7XRE - chains D and E of the 6 polymer chains in the assembly; structure by X-ray diffraction, 2.76 A resolution.

== Chain D (and E) ==
Name: DgpA
From: human intestinal bacterium PUE
Notes: chain E of this document is another copy of the same molecule, construct and numbering; everything in this record applies to it too
UniProt: A0A3Q9WWX8 (A0A3Q9WWX8_9BACT); aligned to UniProt positions 1-366 over residues 1-366 (the alignment contains insertions or deletions, so no single offset holds)
Sequence (367 residues; each row starts with the number of its first residue; numbering starts at 0):
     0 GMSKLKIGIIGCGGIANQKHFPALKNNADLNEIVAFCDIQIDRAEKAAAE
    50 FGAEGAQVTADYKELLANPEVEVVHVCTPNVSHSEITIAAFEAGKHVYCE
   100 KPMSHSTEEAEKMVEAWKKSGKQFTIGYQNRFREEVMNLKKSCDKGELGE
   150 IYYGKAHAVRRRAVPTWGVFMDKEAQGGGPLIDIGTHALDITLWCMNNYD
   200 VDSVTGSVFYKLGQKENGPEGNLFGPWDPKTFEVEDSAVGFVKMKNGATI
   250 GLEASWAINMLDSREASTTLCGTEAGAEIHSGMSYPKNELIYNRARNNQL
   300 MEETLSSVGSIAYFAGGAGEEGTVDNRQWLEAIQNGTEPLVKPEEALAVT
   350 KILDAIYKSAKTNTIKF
Not modelled in the structure: 34, 314-318 (chain E: 34, 313-318)
Modified / non-standard residues: Mse1, Mse102, Mse112, Mse136, Mse170, Mse195, Mse243, Mse259, Mse282, Mse300 (selenomethionine; parent Met)
Sequence notes: expression tag (0)
Small-molecule neighbours: NAD (nicotinamide-adenine-dinucleotide): I9, G10, C11, G12, G13, I14, A15, K18, C36, D37, I38, Q39, R42, Y61, C76, T77, P78, N79, H82, E99, K100, P101, G126, Q128, W166, G167, V168, F169, Q175, D182, H186
What the authors report for this chain:
  - mutagenesis - K100A, R159A, D182A: decreased catalytic activity
  - mutagenesis - H186A: unchanged catalytic activity

== Chain D / chain E interface ==
Contacting residue pairs (7):
  Q17(D) with Y312(E)
  R160(D) with S305(E), hydrogen bond
  W166(D) with Y312(E), hydrophobic
  F223(D) with A311(E), hydrophobic
  Mse282(D) with S306(E); G308(E); S309(E)
Other interface residues (no listed pair), chain D (6 interface residues in all): L222
Other interface residues (no listed pair), chain E (8 interface residues in all): V307, I310

== Overview ==
The interface between chain D and chain E involves 6 residues on one side and 8 on the other; the contacts
include 1 hydrogen bond. Its one hydrogen-bonded contact is R160(D)-S305(E). The paper reports that K100A,
R159A and D182A of chain D reduce catalytic activity; H186A of chain D leaves catalytic activity unchanged.
Chain D and chain E are both DgpA (human intestinal bacterium PUE); the structure, Crystal structure of DgpA,
was determined by X-ray diffraction (same publication as 7XR9 and 7XRF).
